Entry 8ETV (electron microscopy, 3.16 A resolution); this record covers chains E and J of the 8 polymer chains in the assembly.

# Chain E
Protein: Histone H3.2
Source organism: Xenopus laevis
Reference sequence: A0A310TTQ1 (A0A310TTQ1_XENLA); numbering as in UniProt (aligned over 1-136)
Sequence (136 residues; numbered 1 to 136; the number before each row is that of its first residue):
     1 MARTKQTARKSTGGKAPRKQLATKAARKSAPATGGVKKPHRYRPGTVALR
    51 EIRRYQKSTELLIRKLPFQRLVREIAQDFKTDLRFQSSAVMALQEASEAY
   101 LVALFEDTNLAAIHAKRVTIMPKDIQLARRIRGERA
Disordered / not traced: 1-38
Differences from the reference sequence: conflict Ala111 (Cys in A0A310TTQ1)

# Chain J
Molecule: 227-nt DNA strand
Sequence (227 nucleotides; row label = number of the first residue in the row; numbers below 1 keep their minus sign (DT-153 is residue -153)):
  -153 TCGGTACCCGGGGATCCTCTAGAGTGGGAGCTCGGAACACTATCCGACTG
  -103 GCACCGGCAAGGTCGCTGTTCAATACATGCACAGGATGTATATATCTGAC
   -53 ACGTGCCTGGAGACTAGGGAGTAATCCCCTTGGCGGTTAAAACGCGGGGG
    -3 ACAGCGCGTACGTGCGTTTAAGCGGTGCTAGAGCTGTCTACGACCAATTG
    47 AGCGGCCTCGGCACCGGGATTCTCCAG
Disordered / not traced: -153 to -38, 73

# Chain E / chain J interface
Contacting residue pairs (16; chain E residue first):
  His40(E) with DC70(J), sugar contact
  Arg43(E) with DC70(J), phosphate contact
  Pro44(E) with DG-5(J), phosphate contact
  Thr46(E) with DC70(J), phosphate contact
  Arg64(E) with DA-13(J), salt bridge to the phosphate
  Arg73(E) with DT-23(J), salt bridge to the phosphate
  Arg84(E) with DT-24(J), sugar contact; DT-23(J), phosphate contact
  Phe85(E) with DT-24(J), sugar contact; DT-23(J), hydrogen bond to the phosphate
  Gln86(E) with DT-24(J), phosphate contact
  Arg117(E) with DA-3(J), phosphate contact; DC-2(J), salt bridge to the phosphate
  Val118(E) with DA-3(J), hydrogen bond to the phosphate
  Thr119(E) with DA-3(J), hydrogen bond to the phosphate
  Met121(E) with DC-2(J), phosphate contact
Other interface residues (no listed pair), chain E (16 interface residues in all): Arg41, Ser87, Lys116
Other interface residues (no listed pair), chain J (9 interface residues in all): DG-4, DC71

# Summary
16 residues of chain E and 9 residues of chain J are in contact; the contacts include 3 hydrogen bonds and 3
salt bridges. Among the polar pairs are Phe85(E)-DT-23(J), Val118(E)-DA-3(J) and Thr119(E)-DA-3(J).
Here chain E is Histone H3.2 (Xenopus laevis) and chain J is a 227-nt DNA strand. Entry 8ETV (Class2 of the
INO80-Hexasome complex) was determined by electron microscopy together with 8ETS, 8ETT, 8ETU, 8ETW, 8EU9,
8EUE, 8EUF and 8EUJ from the same study.
